PDB entry 8OIE | electron microscopy, 2.35 A resolution | chains A and D of the 10 polymer chains in the assembly

[Chain A]
Molecule: Nitrogenase protein alpha chain
Source organism: Rhodobacter capsulatus SB 1003
UniProtKB: D5ANJ7 (D5ANJ7_RHOCB); residue numbers follow UniProt; this construct covers 1-527
Sequence (535 residues; each row starts with the number of its first residue):
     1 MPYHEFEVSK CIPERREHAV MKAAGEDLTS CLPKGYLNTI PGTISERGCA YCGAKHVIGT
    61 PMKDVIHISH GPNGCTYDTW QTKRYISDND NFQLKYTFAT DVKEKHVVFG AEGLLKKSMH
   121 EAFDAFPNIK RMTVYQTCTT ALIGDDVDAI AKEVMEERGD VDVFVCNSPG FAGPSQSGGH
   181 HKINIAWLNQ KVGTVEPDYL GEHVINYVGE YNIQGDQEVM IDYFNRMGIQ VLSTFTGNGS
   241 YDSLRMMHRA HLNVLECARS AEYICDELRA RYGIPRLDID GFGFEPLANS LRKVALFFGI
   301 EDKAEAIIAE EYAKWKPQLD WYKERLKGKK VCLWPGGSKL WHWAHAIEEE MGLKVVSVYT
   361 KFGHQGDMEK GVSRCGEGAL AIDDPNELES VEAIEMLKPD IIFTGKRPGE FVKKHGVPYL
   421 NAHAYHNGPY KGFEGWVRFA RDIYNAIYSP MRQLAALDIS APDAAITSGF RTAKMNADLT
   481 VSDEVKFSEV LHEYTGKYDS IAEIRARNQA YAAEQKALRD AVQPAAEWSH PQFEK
Unresolved in the structure: 1, 522-535
Construct notes: expression tag (528-535)
Ion coordination: fe(8)-S(7) cluster Fe: Cys49, Cys75, Cys138 (shared with 3 residues of chain C); FeFe cofactor Fe: Cys257, His423 (together with 3-hydroxy-3-carboxy-adipic acid)
Small-molecule neighbours:
  - fe(8)-S(7) cluster (CLF): Cys49, Tyr51, Pro72, Gly74, Cys75, Asp78, Thr137, Cys138, Pro169, Gly170
  - 3-hydroxy-3-carboxy-adipic acid (HCA): Cys52, His56, Thr82, Lys83, Gln176, Lys361, Gly405, Lys406, Pro408, Asn421, His423
  - FeFe cofactor (S5Q): Val57, Lys83, Gln176, His180, Tyr211, Ile213, Cys257, Arg259, Ser260, Pro335, Gly336, Gly337, Ser338, Lys339, Lys361, Phe362, Ala422, His423
From the paper describing this entry:
  - FeFe cofactor coordination: Cys257, His423
  - conformationally variable residues (order/disorder transition): Arg16 to Lys34, Tyr359 to Asp384

[Chain D]
Molecule: Nitrogenase iron protein
Source organism: Rhodobacter capsulatus SB 1003
Notes: EC 1.18.6.1
UniProtKB: D5ANJ6 (D5ANJ6_RHOCB); residue numbers follow UniProt; this construct covers 1-275
Sequence (275 residues; each row starts with the number of its first residue):
     1 MTRKIAIYGK GGIGKSTTTQ NTAAALAFFH EKNVFIHGCD PKADSTRLIL GGLPQQTVMD
    61 TLRIEGAERV TVDKVVKTGF KDIRCVESGG PEPGVGCAGR GVITAIDLME ENEAYSEDLD
   121 FLFFDVLGDV VCGGFAMPIR DGKAEEVYIV ASGEMMAIYA ANNICKGLAK YARQSGVRLG
   181 GIICNSRNVD GEKEFLEEFT KAIGTKMIHF VPRDNIVQKA EFNKQTVTEF QPEANQAQEY
   241 RELGRKIIEN EDFVIPKPLA MDELEAMVVK YGLMD
Unresolved in the structure: 1, 274-275
Ion coordination: Mg2+: Ser16 (together with ADP); 4Fe-4S cluster Fe: Cys97, Cys132 (shared with 2 residues of chain E)
Small-molecule neighbours:
  - ADP (adenosine-5'-diphosphate): Lys10, Gly12, Ile13, Gly14, Lys15, Ser16, Thr17, Asn185, Val211, Pro212, Arg213, Asp214, Val217, Gln218, Glu221, Gln236, Tyr240
  - ADP / aluminium fluoride: Lys10, Gly11, Asp129, Glu154, Met155, Met156
  - aluminium fluoride (AF3): Lys10, Gly11, Gly12, Lys15, Ser16, Asp40, Lys42, Val126, Leu127, Gly128
  - 4Fe-4S cluster (SF4): Gly96, Cys97, Ala98, Gly99, Val131, Cys132, Phe135
From the paper describing this entry:
  - 4Fe-4S cluster coordination: Cys97, Cys132

[Interface between chain A and chain D]
Contacting residue pairs (21; chain A residue first):
  Tyr36(A) - Glu68(D)  hydrogen bond
  Glu112(A) - Lys170(D)  salt bridge
  Glu112(A) - Gln174(D)  hydrogen bond
  Ala141(A) - Arg100(D)  hydrogen bond (backbone-side chain)
  Ala141(A) - Ile103(D)
  Leu142(A) - Cys97(D)
  Ile143(A) - Gly133(D)  hydrogen bond (backbone-backbone)
  Ile143(A) - Gly134(D)
  Gly144(A) - Ile103(D)
  Gly144(A) - Gly133(D)
  Gly144(A) - Gly134(D)
  Gly144(A) - Arg140(D)  hydrogen bond (backbone-side chain)
  Asp145(A) - Arg140(D)
  Asp146(A) - Arg140(D)  salt bridge
  Ala149(A) - Gln174(D)
  Ile150(A) - Gln174(D)
  Glu153(A) - Arg173(D)  salt bridge
  Glu153(A) - Gln174(D)  hydrogen bond
  Pro169(A) - Arg100(D)
  Phe171(A) - Arg100(D)
  His181(A) - Glu68(D)
Other interface residues (no listed pair), chain A (17 interface residues in all): Gln136, Ala172, Lys182
Other interface residues (no listed pair), chain D (12 interface residues in all): Glu111, Cys132

[In short]
17 residues of chain A face 12 of chain D across their interface, with 6 hydrogen bonds and 3 salt bridges.
Polar pairs include Glu112(A)-Lys170(D), Asp146(A)-Arg140(D) and Glu153(A)-Arg173(D). Chain A binds FeFe
cofactor, 3-hydroxy-3-carboxy-adipic acid and fe(8)-S(7) cluster. From the paper: FeFe cofactor coordination
by Cys257(A) and His423(A); 4Fe-4S cluster coordination by Cys97(D) and Cys132(D).
Here chain A is Nitrogenase protein alpha chain and chain D is Nitrogenase iron protein, both from Rhodobacter
capsulatus SB 1003. Entry 8OIE (Iron Nitrogenase Complex from Rhodobacter capsulatus) was determined by
electron microscopy together with 8PBB from the same study.
